PDB entry 7PF3 | electron microscopy, 4.00 A resolution | chains q and I of the 11 polymer chains in the assembly

Chain q:
Name: Histone H2A type 1-B/E
Source organism: Homo sapiens
UniProt: P04908 (H2A1B_HUMAN); residues 0-129 here correspond to UniProt positions 1-130 (UniProt number = residue number + 1)
Sequence (147 residues; row label = number of the first residue in the row; numbers below 1 keep their minus sign (His-17 is residue -17)):
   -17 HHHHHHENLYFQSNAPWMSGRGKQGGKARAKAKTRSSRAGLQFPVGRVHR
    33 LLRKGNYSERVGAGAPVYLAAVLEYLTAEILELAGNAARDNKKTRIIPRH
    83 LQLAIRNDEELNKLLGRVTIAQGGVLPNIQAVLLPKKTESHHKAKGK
Not modelled in the structure: -17 to 9, 119-129
Construct notes: expression tag (-17 to -1)

Chain I:
Molecule: 167-nt DNA strand
Source organism: synthetic construct
Sequence (167 nucleotides; row label = number of the first residue in the row):
   572 CACTGGCCGCCTGGAGAATCCCGGTGCCGAGGCCGCTCAATTGGTCGTAG
   622 ACAGCTCTAGCACCGCTTAAACGCACGTACGCGCTGTCCCCCGCGTTTTA
   672 ACCGCCAAGGGGATTACTCCCTAGTCTCCAGGCACGTGTCAGATATATAC
   722 ATCCTGTCATGTAAGTA

Interface between chain q and chain I:
Pairs across the interface - 20 pairs, chain q then chain I:
  Arg11(q) with DT698(I), hydrogen bond to the base; DC699(I), hydrogen bond to the sugar; DC700(I), sugar contact
  Ala14(q) with DA701(I), sugar contact
  Arg29(q) with DG703(I), hydrogen bond to the phosphate; DC704(I), salt bridge to the phosphate
  His31(q) with DA694(I), salt bridge to the phosphate
  Glu41(q) with DA694(I), sugar contact
  Arg42(q) with DT693(I), hydrogen bond to the sugar; DA694(I), phosphate contact
  Val43(q) with DT693(I), phosphate contact; DA694(I), hydrogen bond to the phosphate
  Gly44(q) with DT693(I), phosphate contact
  Ala45(q) with DT693(I), hydrogen bond to the phosphate
  Lys74(q) with DG713(I), phosphate contact
  Lys75(q) with DG713(I), phosphate contact
  Thr76(q) with DA712(I), hydrogen bond to the phosphate; DG713(I), hydrogen bond to the phosphate
  Arg77(q) with DA712(I), hydrogen bond to the sugar; DG713(I), hydrogen bond to the phosphate
Interface residues without a listed pair, chain q (14 interface residues in all): Arg35
Interface residues without a listed pair, chain I (11 interface residues in all): DA714

Overview:
14 residues of chain q face 11 of chain I across their interface, with 10 hydrogen bonds and 2 salt bridges.
Polar contacts include Arg11(q)-DT698(I), Arg11(q)-DC699(I) and Arg42(q)-DT693(I).
Here chain q is Histone H2A type 1-B/E (Homo sapiens) and chain I is a 167-nt DNA strand (synthetic
construct). Entry 7PF3 (Nucleosome 4 of the 4x187 nucleosome array containing H1) was determined by electron
microscopy, deposited together with 7PET, 7PEU, 7PEV, 7PEW, 7PEX, 7PEY and 16 further entries.
